3K1F - chains C and K of the 13 polymer chains in the assembly; structure by X-ray diffraction, 4.30 A resolution (low resolution: residue-level contacts below are approximate; hydrogen-bond / salt-bridge calls are withheld).

== Chain C ==
Molecule: DNA-directed RNA polymerase II subunit RPB3
Organism: Saccharomyces cerevisiae
Notes: EC 2.7.7.6
Reference sequence: P16370 (RPB3_YEAST); residue numbers follow UniProt; this construct covers 1-318
Chain sequence (318 residues; each row starts with the number of its first residue):
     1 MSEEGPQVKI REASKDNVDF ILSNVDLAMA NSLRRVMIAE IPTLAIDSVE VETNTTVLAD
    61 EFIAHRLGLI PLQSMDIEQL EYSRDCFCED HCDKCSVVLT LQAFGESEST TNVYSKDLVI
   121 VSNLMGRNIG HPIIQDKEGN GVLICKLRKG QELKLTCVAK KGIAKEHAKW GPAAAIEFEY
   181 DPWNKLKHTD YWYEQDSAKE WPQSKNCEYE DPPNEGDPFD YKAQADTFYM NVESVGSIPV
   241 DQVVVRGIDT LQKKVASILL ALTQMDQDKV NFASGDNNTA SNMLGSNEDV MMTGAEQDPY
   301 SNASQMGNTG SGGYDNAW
Disordered / not traced: 1-2, 269-318
Ion coordination: Zn2+: Cys86, Cys88, Cys92, Cys95
UniProt features mapped onto this chain:
  - binding site (Zn(2+)): Cys86, Cys88, Cys92, Cys95
  - modified residue: Ser2 (N-acetylserine)
  - natural variant: Ala30 (A30D: In mutant RPB3-1)
  - mutagenesis: Lys9 (K9E: Transcript termination readthrough)

== Chain K ==
Molecule: DNA-directed RNA polymerase II subunit RPB11
Organism: Saccharomyces cerevisiae
Notes: EC 2.7.7.6
Reference sequence: P38902 (RPB11_YEAST); numbering as in UniProt (aligned over 1-120)
Chain sequence (120 residues; row label = number of the first residue in the row):
     1 MNAPDRFELF LLGEGESKLK IDPDTKAPNA VVITFEKEDH TLGNLIRAEL LNDRKVLFAA
    61 YKVEHPFFAR FKLRIQTTEG YDPKDALKNA CNSIINKLGA LKTNFETEWN LQTLAADDAF
Disordered / not traced: 115-120
UniProt features mapped onto this chain:
  - mutagenesis: Glu108 (E108G/V: Transcript termination readthrough; E108K: Transcript termination readthrough. Lethal), Leu111 (L111P: Transcript termination readthrough), Leu114 (L114P: Transcript termination readthrough)

== Chain C / chain K interface ==
Pairs across the interface (83):
  Glu3(C) - Asn104(K)
  Glu4(C) - Thr103(K)
  Glu4(C) - Asn104(K)
  Gly5(C) - Ala100(K)
  Pro6(C) - Lys97(K)
  Pro6(C) - Ala100(K)
  Pro6(C) - Leu101(K)
  Gln7(C) - Asn104(K)
  Val8(C) - Leu101(K)
  Val8(C) - Phe105(K)
  Val8(C) - Glu108(K)
  Lys9(C) - Glu108(K)
  Ile10(C) - Phe105(K)
  Ile10(C) - Glu108(K)
  Ile10(C) - Trp109(K)
  Ile10(C) - Gln112(K)
  Arg11(C) - Gln112(K)
  Ala13(C) - Trp109(K)
  Ala13(C) - Gln112(K)
  Ala13(C) - Leu114(K)
  Val18(C) - Trp109(K)
  Leu22(C) - Leu101(K)
  Asp26(C) - Glu49(K)
  Asp26(C) - Lys97(K)
  Ala28(C) - Asn44(K)
  Ala28(C) - Leu45(K)
  Ala28(C) - Ala48(K)
  Met29(C) - Leu45(K)
  Met29(C) - Glu49(K)
  Met29(C) - Lys97(K)
  Met29(C) - Leu98(K)
  Asn31(C) - Asn44(K)
  Ser32(C) - Thr41(K)
  Ser32(C) - Leu45(K)
  Arg35(C) - Asp39(K)
  Arg35(C) - His40(K)
  Arg35(C) - Thr41(K)
  Val36(C) - Thr41(K)
  Glu40(C) - Asp39(K)
  Glu40(C) - Thr41(K)
  Arg84(C) - Phe10(K)
  Arg84(C) - Leu11(K)
  Ala164(C) - Arg6(K)
  Lys165(C) - Arg6(K)
  Lys165(C) - Leu9(K)
  Lys165(C) - Lys37(K)
  Lys165(C) - Glu38(K)
  Lys165(C) - Asp39(K)
  Glu166(C) - Arg6(K)
  Glu166(C) - Phe10(K)
  Val240(C) - Trp109(K)
  Asp241(C) - Phe105(K)
  Asp241(C) - Trp109(K)
  Val244(C) - Phe105(K)
  Val245(C) - Phe105(K)
  Ile248(C) - Leu98(K)
  Ile248(C) - Leu101(K)
  Ile248(C) - Lys102(K)
  Leu251(C) - Leu45(K)
  Leu251(C) - Leu98(K)
  Gln252(C) - Leu98(K)
  Gln252(C) - Gly99(K)
  Gln252(C) - Lys102(K)
  Lys254(C) - Glu38(K)
  Lys254(C) - Leu42(K)
  Val255(C) - Cys91(K)
  Val255(C) - Ile95(K)
  Ile258(C) - Leu19(K)
  Ile258(C) - Leu42(K)
  Ile258(C) - Ile46(K)
  Leu259(C) - Lys88(K)
  Leu259(C) - Cys91(K)
  Leu259(C) - Ile95(K)
  Ala261(C) - Leu19(K)
  Leu262(C) - Leu19(K)
  Leu262(C) - Lys84(K)
  Leu262(C) - Leu87(K)
  Leu262(C) - Lys88(K)
  Met265(C) - Leu19(K)
  Met265(C) - Ile21(K)
  Met265(C) - Lys84(K)
  Asp266(C) - Lys84(K)
  Asp266(C) - Lys88(K)
Other interface residues (no listed pair), chain C (45 interface residues in all): Glu12, Val25, Ile163, His167, Asp249, Ala256
Other interface residues (no listed pair), chain K (41 interface residues in all): Lys18, Lys20, Phe35, Asn92, Ile94, Glu106

== Summary ==
45 residues of chain C face 41 of chain K across their interface. The Zn2+ site is built by Cys86(C),
Cys88(C), Cys92(C) and Cys95(C). From UniProt: 4 Zn2+-binding residues and one mutagenesis site on chain C; 3
mutagenesis sites on chain K.
Here chain C is DNA-directed RNA polymerase II subunit RPB3 and chain K is DNA-directed RNA polymerase II
subunit RPB11, both from Saccharomyces cerevisiae. Entry 3K1F (Crystal structure of RNA Polymerase II in
complex with TFIIB) was determined by X-ray diffraction.
